5YZ3 - chains B and E of the 6 polymer chains in the assembly; structure by X-ray diffraction, 2.54 A resolution.

Chain B:
Protein: Tubulin beta-2B chain
From: Bos taurus
UniProt: Q6B856 (TBB2B_BOVIN); residues 1-445 here = UniProt positions 1-445
Chain sequence (445 residues; row label = number of the first residue in the row):
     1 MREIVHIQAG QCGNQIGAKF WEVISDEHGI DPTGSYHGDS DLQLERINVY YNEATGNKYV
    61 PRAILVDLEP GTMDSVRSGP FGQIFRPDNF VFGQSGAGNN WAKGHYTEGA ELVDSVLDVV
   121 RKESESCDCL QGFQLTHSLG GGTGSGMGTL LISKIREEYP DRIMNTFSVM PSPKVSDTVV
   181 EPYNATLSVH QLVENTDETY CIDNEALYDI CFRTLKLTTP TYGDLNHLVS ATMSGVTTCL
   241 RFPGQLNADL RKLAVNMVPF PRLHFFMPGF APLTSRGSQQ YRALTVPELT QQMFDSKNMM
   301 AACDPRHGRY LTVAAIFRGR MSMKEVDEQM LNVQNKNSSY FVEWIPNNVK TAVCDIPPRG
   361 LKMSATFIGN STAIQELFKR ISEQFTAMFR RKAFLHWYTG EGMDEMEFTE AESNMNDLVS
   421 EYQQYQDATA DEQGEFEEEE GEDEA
Not modelled in the structure: 1, 429-445
Ion coordination: Mg2+: Gln11 (together with GDP)
Residues lining bound ligands:
  - 94U (N-[4-(diethylamino)phenyl]-4H-pyrrolo[2,3-d][1,3]thiazole-5-carboxamide): Tyr50, Gln134, Asn165, Phe167, Glu198, Tyr200, Val236, Thr237, Cys239, Leu240, Leu246, Leu250, Leu253, Met257, Ala314, Ala315, Ile316, Lys350, Thr351, Ala352, Ile368
  - GDP (guanosine-5'-diphosphate): Gly10, Gln11, Cys12, Gln15, Ile16, Asp67, Ala97, Asn99, Ser138, Gly140, Gly141, Gly142, Thr143, Gly144, Ser145, Val169, Pro171, Val175, Asp177, Glu181, Asn204, Leu207, Tyr222, Leu225, Asn226
UniProt features mapped onto this chain:
  - motif: Met1 to Ile4 (MREI motif)
  - binding site (GTP): Gln11, Glu69, Ser138, Gly142, Thr143, Gly144, Asn204, Asn226
  - binding site (Mg(2+)): Glu69
  - modified residue: Ser40 (Phosphoserine), Thr55 (Phosphothreonine), Lys58 (N6-acetyllysine), Ser172 (Phosphoserine), Thr285 (Phosphothreonine), Thr290 (Phosphothreonine), Arg318 (Omega-N-methylarginine), Glu438 (5-glutamyl polyglutamate)
  - cross-link (Glycyl lysine isopeptide (Lys-Gly)): Lys58 (interchain with G-Cter in ubiquitin), Lys324 (interchain with G-Cter in ubiquitin)

Chain E:
Protein: Stathmin-4
From: Rattus norvegicus
Notes: fragment: sld
UniProt: P63043 (STMN4_RAT); residues 5-145 here correspond to UniProt positions 49-189 (UniProt number = residue number + 44)
Chain sequence (143 residues; numbered 3 to 145; the number before each row is that of its first residue):
     3 MADMEVIELN KCTSGQSFEV ILKPPSFDGV PEFNASLPRR RDPSLEEIQK KLEAAEERRK
    63 YQEAELLKHL AEKREHEREV IQKAIEENNN FIKMAKEKLA QKMESNKENR EAHLAAMLER
   123 LQEKDKHAEE VRKNKELKEE ASR
Not modelled in the structure: 3-5, 29-43, 142-145
Differences from the reference sequence: expression tag (3-4)
UniProt features mapped onto this chain:
  - modified residue: Ser46 (Phosphoserine)

Chain B / chain E interface:
Residue-residue contacts (25):
  His105(B) with Lys75(E), hydrogen bond
  Tyr106(B) with His78(E), hydrogen bond; Glu79(E); Val82(E), hydrophobic; Ile83(E)
  Leu150(B) with Glu79(E)
  Ser153(B) with Leu72(E); Lys75(E); Arg76(E), hydrogen bond
  Lys154(B) with Arg76(E); Glu79(E), salt bridge
  Arg156(B) with Leu68(E)
  Glu157(B) with Leu69(E); Leu72(E); Arg76(E), salt bridge
  Pro160(B) with Glu65(E)
  Gln191(B) with Lys75(E)
  Glu194(B) with His71(E), salt bridge
  Thr399(B) with Glu89(E)
  Glu401(B) with Val82(E); Ala86(E)
  Gly402(B) with Val82(E); Lys85(E); Ala86(E)
  Glu407(B) with His78(E), salt bridge
Other interface residues (no listed pair), chain B (18 interface residues in all): Thr107, Gly400, Met403, Asp404

In short:
18 residues of chain B and 14 residues of chain E are in contact; the contacts include 3 hydrogen bonds and 4
salt bridges. Polar pairs include Lys154(B)-Glu79(E), Glu157(B)-Arg76(E) and Glu194(B)-His71(E). Ligands of
chain B: GDP and compound 94U.
Chain B is Tubulin beta-2B chain (Bos taurus) and chain E is Stathmin-4 (Rattus norvegicus); the structure,
Crystal structure of T2R-TTL-28 complex, was determined by X-ray diffraction.
